7UWC - chains I and J of the 31 polymer chains in the assembly; structure by electron microscopy, 4.00 A resolution.

# Chain I
Protein: V-type proton ATPase subunit E
Source organism: Citrus limon
UniProtKB: Q9MB46 (VATE_CITUN); residue numbers follow UniProt; this construct covers 1-230
Sequence (230 residues; row label = number of the first residue in the row):
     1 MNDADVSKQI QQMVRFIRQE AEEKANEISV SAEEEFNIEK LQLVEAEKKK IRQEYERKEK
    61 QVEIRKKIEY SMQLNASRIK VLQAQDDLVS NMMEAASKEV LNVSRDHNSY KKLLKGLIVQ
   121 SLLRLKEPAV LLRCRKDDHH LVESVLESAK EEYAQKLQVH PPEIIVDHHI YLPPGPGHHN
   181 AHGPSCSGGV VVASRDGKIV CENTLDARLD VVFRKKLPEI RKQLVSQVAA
Not modelled in the structure: 1-12, 165-171, 227-230

# Chain J
Protein: V-type proton ATPase subunit G
Source organism: Citrus limon
UniProtKB: A0A067DRZ4 (A0A067DRZ4_CITSI); numbering as in UniProt (aligned over 1-110)
Sequence (110 residues; numbered 1 to 110; the number before each row is that of its first residue):
     1 MASNRGHGGI QQLLAAEQEA QHIVAAARNA KMARLRQAKE EAEREIAEHR AQVEREFQRK
    61 LAESSGDSGA NVKRLEQETE VKIHHLNAGA EKIQYDVVQM LLKHVTTVKN
Not modelled in the structure: 1-13, 110

# Interface between chain I and chain J
Pairs across the interface (23):
  V14(I) - A16(J)  hydrophobic
  R18(I) - E19(J)
  K40(I) - A38(J)
  K40(I) - E41(J)
  K40(I) - A42(J)
  L43(I) - A42(J)  hydrophobic
  V44(I) - A42(J)
  M92(I) - V97(J)  hydrophobic
  M92(I) - M100(J)  hydrophobic
  A95(I) - L101(J)
  A96(I) - L101(J)  hydrophobic
  A96(I) - H104(J)
  E99(I) - L101(J)
  L113(I) - T107(J)
  G116(I) - K109(J)
  L117(I) - K109(J)
  R208(I) - T106(J)  hydrogen bond (side chain-backbone)
  R208(I) - T107(J)
  L209(I) - H104(J)
  V212(I) - T106(J)
  I220(I) - M100(J)  hydrophobic
  Q223(I) - M100(J)
  L224(I) - K92(J)
Interface residues without a listed pair, chain I (30 interface residues in all): A25, S29, E33, F36, N37, E47, S77, V81, L88, L205, K215, E219
Interface residues without a listed pair, chain J (23 interface residues in all): V24, A27, R34, L35, I46, T79, K82, L86, D96, K103

# In short
Chain I and chain J form an interface of 30 and 23 residues respectively, with 1 hydrogen bond. Its one
hydrogen-bonded contact is R208(I)-T106(J).
Chain I is V-type proton ATPase subunit E and chain J is V-type proton ATPase subunit G, both from Citrus
limon; the structure, Citrus V-ATPase State 2, H in contact with subunit a, was determined by electron
microscopy, deposited together with 7UW9, 7UWA, 7UWB and 7UWD.
